Entry 7KNI (electron microscopy, 3.91 A resolution); this record covers chains A and B of the 6 polymer chains in the assembly.

# Chain A (and B)
Molecule: Spike glycoprotein
From: Severe acute respiratory syndrome coronavirus 2
Notes: chain B of this document is another copy of the same molecule, construct and numbering; everything in this record applies to it too
Reference sequence: P0DTC2 (SPIKE_SARS2); residue numbers follow UniProt; this construct covers 1-1208
Amino-acid sequence (1288 residues; numbered 1 to 1288; the number before each row is that of its first residue):
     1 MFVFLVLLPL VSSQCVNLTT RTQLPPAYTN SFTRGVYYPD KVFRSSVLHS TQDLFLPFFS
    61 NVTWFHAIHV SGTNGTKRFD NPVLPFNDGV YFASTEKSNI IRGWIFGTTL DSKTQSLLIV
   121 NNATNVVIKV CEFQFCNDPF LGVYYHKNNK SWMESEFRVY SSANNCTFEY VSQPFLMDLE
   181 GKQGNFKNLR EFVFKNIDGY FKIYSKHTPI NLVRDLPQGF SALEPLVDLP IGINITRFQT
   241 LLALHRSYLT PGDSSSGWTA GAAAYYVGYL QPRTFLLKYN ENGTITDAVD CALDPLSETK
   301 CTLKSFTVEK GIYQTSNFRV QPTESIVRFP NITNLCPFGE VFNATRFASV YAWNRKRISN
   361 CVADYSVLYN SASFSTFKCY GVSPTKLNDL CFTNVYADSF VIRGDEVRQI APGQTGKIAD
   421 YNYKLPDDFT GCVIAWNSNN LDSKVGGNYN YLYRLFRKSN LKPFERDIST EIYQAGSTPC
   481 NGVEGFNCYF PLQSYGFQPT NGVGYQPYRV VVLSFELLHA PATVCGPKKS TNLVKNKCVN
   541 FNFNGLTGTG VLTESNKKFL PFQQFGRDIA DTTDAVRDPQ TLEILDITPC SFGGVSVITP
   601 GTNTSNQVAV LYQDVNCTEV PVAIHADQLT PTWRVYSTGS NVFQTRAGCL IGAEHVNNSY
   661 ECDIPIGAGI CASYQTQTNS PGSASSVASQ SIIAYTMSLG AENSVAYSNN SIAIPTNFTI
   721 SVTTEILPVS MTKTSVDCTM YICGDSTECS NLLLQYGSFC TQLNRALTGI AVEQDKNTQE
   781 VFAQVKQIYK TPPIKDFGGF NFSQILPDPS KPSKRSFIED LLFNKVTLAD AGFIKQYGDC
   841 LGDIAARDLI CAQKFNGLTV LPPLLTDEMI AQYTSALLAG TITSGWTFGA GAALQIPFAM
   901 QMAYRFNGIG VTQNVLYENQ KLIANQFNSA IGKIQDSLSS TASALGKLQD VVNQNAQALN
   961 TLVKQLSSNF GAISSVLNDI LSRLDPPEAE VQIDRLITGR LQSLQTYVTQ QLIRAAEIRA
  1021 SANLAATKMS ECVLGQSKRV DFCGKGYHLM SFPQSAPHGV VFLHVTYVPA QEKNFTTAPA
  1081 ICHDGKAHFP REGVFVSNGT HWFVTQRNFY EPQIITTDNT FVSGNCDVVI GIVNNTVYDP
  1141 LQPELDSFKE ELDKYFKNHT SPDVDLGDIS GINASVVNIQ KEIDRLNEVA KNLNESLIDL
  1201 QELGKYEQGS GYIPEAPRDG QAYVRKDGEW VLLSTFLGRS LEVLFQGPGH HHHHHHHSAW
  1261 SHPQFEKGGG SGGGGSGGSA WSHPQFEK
Disordered / not traced: 1-25, 67-78, 142-152, 178-185, 247-260, 627-639, 677-689, 829-851, 1150-1288
Differences from the reference sequence: engineered mutation Gly-682 (Arg in P0DTC2), Ser-683 (Arg in P0DTC2), Ser-685 (Arg in P0DTC2), Pro-986 (Lys in P0DTC2), Pro-987 (Val in P0DTC2); expression tag (1209-1288)
Curated features (UniProtKB/Swiss-Prot):
  - region: Asn-280 to Cys-301 (Putative superantigen), Arg-403 to Asp-405 (Integrin-binding motif), Asn-448 to Phe-456 (Immunodominant HLA epitope recognized by the CD8+), Pro-681, Ala-684 (Putative superantigen), Ser-816 to Tyr-837 (Fusion peptide 1), Lys-835 to Phe-855 (Fusion peptide 2), Asp-1163 to Glu-1202 (Heptad repeat 2)
  - site: Arg-815, Ser-816 (Cleavage)
  - glycosylation: Asn-17 (N-linked (GlcNAc...) (complex) asparagine), Asn-61 (N-linked (GlcNAc...) (hybrid) asparagine), Asn-74 (N-linked (GlcNAc...) (complex) asparagine), Asn-122 (N-linked (GlcNAc...) (hybrid) asparagine), Asn-149 (N-linked (GlcNAc...) (complex) asparagine), Asn-165 (N-linked (GlcNAc...) (complex) asparagine), Asn-234 (N-linked (GlcNAc...) (high mannose) asparagine), Asn-282 (N-linked (GlcNAc...) (complex) asparagine), Thr-323 (O-linked (GalNAc) threonine), Ser-325 (O-linked (HexNAc...) serine), Asn-331 (N-linked (GlcNAc...) (complex) asparagine), Asn-343 (N-linked (GlcNAc...) (complex) asparagine), Asn-603 (N-linked (GlcNAc...) (hybrid) asparagine), Asn-616 (N-linked (GlcNAc...) (complex) asparagine), Asn-657 (N-linked (GlcNAc...) (complex) asparagine), Thr-676 (O-linked (GlcNAc...) threonine), Thr-678 (O-linked (GlcNAc...) threonine), Asn-709 (N-linked (GlcNAc...) (high mannose) asparagine), Asn-717 (N-linked (GlcNAc...) (hybrid) asparagine), Asn-801 (N-linked (GlcNAc...) (hybrid) asparagine) and 6 more in UniProt
  - natural variant: Leu-5 (L5F: In strain: Iota/B.1.526), Ser-13 (S13I: In strain: Epsilon/B.1.427/B.1.429), Leu-18 (L18F: In strain: Beta/B.1.351, Gamma/P.1 and 1 more), Thr-19 (T19I: In strain: Omicron/BQ.1.1, Omicron/XBB.1.5 and 1 more; T19R: In strain: Delta/B.1.617.2, Omicron/BA.2 and 4 more), Thr-20 (T20N: In strain: Gamma/P.1), Leu-24 to Ala-27 (sequence variant, change not given here; In strain: Omicron/BA.2, Omicron/BA.2.12.1 and 6 more), Pro-26 (P26S: In strain: Gamma/P.1), Gln-52 (Q52H: In strain: Omicron/EG.5.1), Ala-67 (A67V: In strain: Eta/B.1.525, Omicron/BA.1), His-69 to Val-70 (deletion: In strain: Alpha/B.1.1.7, Eta/B.1.525 and 5 more), Gly-75 (G75V: In strain: Lambda/C.37), Thr-76 (T76I: In strain: Lambda/C.37), 82 further natural variant entries in UniProt
  - mutagenesis: His-69 to Val-70 (Increased incorporation of cleaved spike into virions), Asn-121 (N121Q: Partial loss of biliverdin affinity), Arg-190 (R190K: Partial loss of biliverdin affinity), Asn-234 (N234Q: Increased resistance to neutralizing antibodies), Asn-331 (N331Q: Reduced viral infectivity), Asn-343 (N343Q: Reduced viral infectivity), Leu-452 (L452R: Increased resistance to neutralizing antibodies. Decreases HLA binding to NF9 epitope. Increased binding affinity to human ACE2), Tyr-453 (Y453F: Decreased HLA binding to NF9 epitope. Increased binding affinity to human ACE2), Ala-475 (A475V: Increased resistance to neutralizing antibodies), Val-483 (V483A: Increased resistance to neutralizing antibodies), Glu-484 (E484D: Increased replication in human TMEM106B overexpressing cells), Phe-490 (F490L: Increased resistance to neutralizing antibodies and human covalescent sera neutralization), 12 further mutagenesis entries in UniProt
Disulfide bonds: Cys-131/Cys-166, Cys-291/Cys-301, Cys-336/Cys-361, Cys-379/Cys-432, Cys-391/Cys-525, Cys-480/Cys-488, Cys-538/Cys-590, Cys-617/Cys-649, Cys-662/Cys-671, Cys-738/Cys-760, Cys-743/Cys-749, Cys-1032/Cys-1043, Cys-1082/Cys-1126
Covalently attached groups: N-acetylglucosamine (NAG) linked to Asn-61, Asn-165, Asn-234, Asn-282, Asn-331, Asn-603, Asn-616, Asn-657, Asn-709, Asn-717, Asn-801, Asn-1074, Asn-1098, Asn-1134
From the paper describing this entry:
  - conformationally variable residues (order/disorder transition): Asn-824 to Leu-858

# Interface between chain A and chain B
Contacting residue pairs - 129 pairs, chain A then chain B:
  Asn-317(A) / Asp-737(B)  hydrogen bond
  Arg-319(A) / Asp-737(B)  salt bridge
  Arg-319(A) / Met-740(B)
  Arg-357(A) / Tyr-170(B)
  Tyr-396(A) / Thr-167(B)  hydrogen bond (side chain-backbone)
  His-519(A) / Tyr-200(B)
  His-519(A) / Ile-231(B)  hydrogen bond (side chain-backbone)
  His-519(A) / Gly-232(B)
  Ala-520(A) / Pro-230(B)  hydrophobic
  Pro-521(A) / Tyr-200(B)
  Pro-521(A) / Pro-230(B)
  Phe-559(A) / Phe-43(B)  hydrophobic
  Leu-560(A) / Asn-282(B)
  Phe-562(A) / Tyr-38(B)
  Phe-562(A) / Glu-224(B)
  Gln-563(A) / Phe-43(B)
  Phe-565(A) / Lys-41(B)
  Phe-565(A) / Phe-43(B)
  Gly-566(A) / Phe-43(B)
  Arg-567(A) / Val-42(B)
  Arg-567(A) / Phe-43(B)  hydrogen bond (backbone-backbone)
  Arg-567(A) / Arg-44(B)
  Arg-567(A) / Ser-45(B)
  Asp-568(A) / Val-47(B)
  Ile-569(A) / Val-47(B)  hydrophobic
  Ala-570(A) / Val-963(B)  hydrophobic
  Asp-571(A) / Arg-44(B)  salt bridge
  Phe-592(A) / Met-740(B)  hydrophobic
  Phe-592(A) / Lys-854(B)  hydrogen bond (backbone-side chain)
  Phe-592(A) / Phe-855(B)
  Gln-613(A) / Leu-861(B)
  Asp-614(A) / Val-860(B)
  Ala-647(A) / Pro-862(B)  hydrophobic
  Pro-665(A) / Leu-864(B)  hydrophobic
  Gly-667(A) / Leu-864(B)
  Ala-668(A) / Pro-863(B)  hydrogen bond (backbone-backbone)
  Ala-668(A) / Leu-864(B)
  Ala-668(A) / Thr-866(B)
  Gly-669(A) / Leu-864(B)  hydrogen bond (backbone-backbone)
  Leu-699(A) / Ile-788(B)  hydrophobic
  Leu-699(A) / Met-869(B)  hydrophobic
  Leu-699(A) / Gln-872(B)
  Leu-699(A) / Tyr-873(B)
  Gly-700(A) / Lys-786(B)
  Gly-700(A) / Ile-788(B)
  Ala-701(A) / Gln-787(B)
  Ala-701(A) / Ile-788(B)
  Glu-702(A) / Ile-788(B)
  Glu-702(A) / Lys-790(B)  salt bridge
  Asn-703(A) / Gln-787(B)  hydrogen bond
  Asn-703(A) / Ile-788(B)  hydrogen bond (backbone-backbone)
  Asn-703(A) / Tyr-789(B)
  Asn-703(A) / Lys-790(B)  hydrogen bond (backbone-backbone)
  Ser-704(A) / Lys-790(B)
  Val-705(A) / Tyr-789(B)  hydrophobic
  Val-705(A) / Lys-790(B)
  Val-705(A) / Thr-883(B)
  Ala-706(A) / Gln-895(B)
  Tyr-707(A) / Pro-792(B)  hydrophobic
  Tyr-707(A) / Phe-797(B)  hydrophobic
  Tyr-707(A) / Thr-883(B)
  Tyr-707(A) / Ile-896(B)
  Tyr-707(A) / Pro-897(B)  hydrophobic
  Tyr-707(A) / Phe-898(B)  hydrogen bond (side chain-backbone)
  Ser-708(A) / Pro-897(B)
  Asn-709(A) / Asp-796(B)  hydrogen bond
  Asn-709(A) / Pro-897(B)
  Ser-711(A) / Gln-895(B)
  Ser-711(A) / Pro-897(B)
  Ile-712(A) / Gln-895(B)
  Ile-712(A) / Ile-896(B)  hydrophobic
  Ile-712(A) / Pro-897(B)
  Ala-713(A) / Leu-894(B)
  Ala-713(A) / Gln-895(B)  hydrogen bond (backbone-backbone)
  Pro-715(A) / Leu-894(B)
  Gln-957(A) / Arg-765(B)
  Thr-961(A) / Ser-758(B)  hydrogen bond
  Thr-961(A) / Gln-762(B)  hydrogen bond
  Gln-965(A) / Ser-758(B)  hydrogen bond
  Gln-965(A) / Phe-759(B)
  Gln-965(A) / Gln-762(B)
  Ser-968(A) / Gln-755(B)
  Ser-968(A) / Tyr-756(B)  hydrogen bond (side chain-backbone)
  Ser-968(A) / Gly-757(B)
  Asn-969(A) / Gln-755(B)  hydrogen bond (backbone-backbone)
  Phe-970(A) / Gln-755(B)  hydrogen bond (backbone-side chain)
  Phe-970(A) / Tyr-756(B)
  Phe-970(A) / Phe-759(B)  hydrophobic
  Gly-971(A) / Gln-755(B)  hydrogen bond (backbone-side chain)
  Gln-1002(A) / Gln-1002(B)
  Gln-1002(A) / Gln-1005(B)  hydrogen bond
  Ser-1003(A) / Phe-759(B)
  Ile-1013(A) / Leu-1012(B)  hydrophobic
  Glu-1017(A) / Arg-1019(B)
  Lys-1038(A) / Gln-1036(B)  hydrogen bond (side chain-backbone)
  Lys-1038(A) / Lys-1038(B)
  Arg-1039(A) / Thr-1027(B)
  Arg-1039(A) / Arg-1039(B)
  Val-1040(A) / Ser-1030(B)
  Val-1040(A) / Glu-1031(B)
  Val-1040(A) / Gly-1035(B)
  Asp-1041(A) / Gln-784(B)
  Asp-1041(A) / Ser-1030(B)
  Asp-1041(A) / Leu-1034(B)
  Gly-1046(A) / Ala-890(B)
  Tyr-1047(A) / Trp-886(B)  hydrogen bond
  Tyr-1047(A) / Ala-890(B)  hydrophobic
  Glu-1072(A) / Leu-894(B)
  Asn-1074(A) / Gln-895(B)
  Ala-1078(A) / Met-900(B)
  Pro-1079(A) / Met-900(B)
  Phe-1089(A) / Tyr-917(B)  hydrophobic
  Pro-1090(A) / Gln-913(B)  hydrogen bond (backbone-side chain)
  Glu-1092(A) / Tyr-904(B)
  Arg-1107(A) / Met-900(B)
  Arg-1107(A) / Ala-903(B)
  Arg-1107(A) / Tyr-904(B)
  Phe-1121(A) / Gln-913(B)
  Phe-1121(A) / Asn-914(B)
  Ser-1123(A) / Asn-914(B)  hydrogen bond
  Ser-1123(A) / Glu-918(B)
  Gly-1124(A) / Glu-918(B)
  Val-1128(A) / Tyr-917(B)
  Val-1128(A) / Lys-921(B)  hydrogen bond (backbone-side chain)
  Val-1129(A) / Tyr-917(B)  hydrophobic
  Ile-1130(A) / Gln-920(B)
  Leu-1141(A) / Glu-1144(B)
  Phe-1148(A) / Phe-1148(B)
  Lys-1149(A) / Phe-1148(B)
Interface residues without a listed pair, chain A (90 interface residues in all): Asn-360, Lys-558, Pro-589, Ile-666, Met-697, Gln-954, Gly-999, Thr-1006, Gln-1010, Lys-1045, Val-1068, Arg-1091, Val-1094, Gln-1142, Leu-1145
Interface residues without a listed pair, chain B (90 interface residues in all): Phe-168, Val-227, Glu-281, Ala-766, Asn-856, Gly-857, Leu-858, Thr-859, Ile-882, Gly-891, Ala-892, Lys-964, Ser-1037, Ser-1147

# Overview
Chain A and chain B each contribute 90 residues to their interface; the contacts include 26 hydrogen bonds and
3 salt bridges. Polar contacts include Arg-319(A)/Asp-737(B), Asp-571(A)/Arg-44(B) and Glu-702(A)/Lys-790(B).
Covalently linked N-acetylglucosamine: at Asn-61(A), Asn-165(A), Asn-234(A), Asn-282(A), Asn-331(A) and
Asn-603(A) and 8 more. The paper reports conformational variability at Asn-824(A).
Chain A and chain B are both Spike glycoprotein (Severe acute respiratory syndrome coronavirus 2); the
structure, Cryo-EM structure of Triple ACE2-bound SARS-CoV-2 Trimer Spike at pH 5.5, was determined by
electron microscopy, deposited together with 7KMB, 7KMS, 7KMZ, 7KNB, 7KNE and 7KNH.
